7DCT - chains B and G of the 5 polymer chains in the assembly; structure by X-ray diffraction, 2.36 A resolution.

== Chain B ==
Name: Heat shock factor protein 1
Source organism: Homo sapiens
Reference sequence: Q00613 (HSF1_HUMAN); residue numbers follow UniProt; this construct covers 15-120
Chain sequence (113 residues; each row starts with the number of its first residue):
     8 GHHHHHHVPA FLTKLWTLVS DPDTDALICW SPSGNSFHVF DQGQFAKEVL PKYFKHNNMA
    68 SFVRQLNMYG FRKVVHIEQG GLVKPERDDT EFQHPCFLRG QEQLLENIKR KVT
Disordered / not traced: 8-13, 91-94, 120
Construct notes: expression tag (8-14)
UniProt features mapped onto this chain:
  - modified residue (N6-acetyllysine): Lys80, Lys91, Lys118
  - cross-link: Lys91 (Glycyl lysine isopeptide (Lys-Gly) (interchain with G-Cter in SUMO2))
Reported in the primary citation:
  - binding site for the 24-nt DNA strand (chain G): Asn74, Arg117

== Chain G ==
Molecule: 24-nt DNA strand
Source organism: Homo sapiens
Sequence (24 nucleotides; each row starts with the number of its first residue; numbering starts at 0):
     0 TGTGCGTTCT AGAATATTCG CGAG

== Chain B / chain G interface ==
Contacting residue pairs - 17 pairs, chain B then chain G:
  Ala17(B) - DG5(G)  phosphate contact
  Phe18(B) - DG5(G)  hydrogen bond to the phosphate
  Phe61(B) - DT6(G)  phosphate contact
  Lys62(B) - DT6(G)  hydrogen bond to the phosphate
  His63(B) - DT6(G)  salt bridge to the phosphate
  His63(B) - DT7(G)  phosphate contact
  Asn65(B) - DT7(G)  phosphate contact
  Ser68(B) - DT6(G)  sugar contact
  Ser68(B) - DT7(G)  hydrogen bond to the phosphate
  Arg71(B) - DT7(G)  base contact
  Gln72(B) - DG5(G)  hydrogen bond to the phosphate
  Gln72(B) - DT6(G)  base contact
  Tyr76(B) - DC4(G)  sugar contact
  Tyr76(B) - DG5(G)  hydrogen bond to the phosphate
  Arg117(B) - DC4(G)  phosphate contact
  Arg117(B) - DG5(G)  salt bridge to the phosphate
  Arg117(B) - DT6(G)  base contact
Interface residues without a listed pair, chain B (13 interface residues in all): Pro16, Gly87
Interface residues without a listed pair, chain G (6 interface residues in all): DC8, DT16

== Overview ==
13 residues of chain B and 6 residues of chain G are in contact, with 5 hydrogen bonds and 2 salt bridges.
Polar contacts include Phe18(B)-DG5(G), Lys62(B)-DT6(G) and Ser68(B)-DT7(G). The paper reports a binding site
for the 24-nt DNA strand (chain G) at Asn74(B) and Arg117(B).
Chain B is Heat shock factor protein 1 and chain G is a 24-nt DNA strand, both from Homo sapiens; the
structure, Crystal structure of HSF1 DNA-binding domain in complex with 3-site HSE DNA (24 bp), was determined
by X-ray diffraction, deposited together with 7DCJ, 7DCS and 7DCU.
